PDB entry 4OL8 | X-ray diffraction, 3.10 A resolution | chains A and B of the 4 polymer chains in the assembly

# Chain A (and B)
Protein: Reverse transcriptase/ribonuclease H
From: Saccharomyces cerevisiae
Notes: EC 2.7.7.49, 2.7.7.7, 3.1.26.4; chain B of this document is another copy of the same molecule, construct and numbering; everything in this record applies to it too
UniProt: Q99315 (YG31B_YEAST); residues 1-476 here correspond to UniProt positions 536-1011 (UniProt number = residue number + 535)
Sequence (478 residues; numbered -1 to 476; the number before each row is that of its first residue; numbers below 1 keep their minus sign (Gly-1 is residue -1)):
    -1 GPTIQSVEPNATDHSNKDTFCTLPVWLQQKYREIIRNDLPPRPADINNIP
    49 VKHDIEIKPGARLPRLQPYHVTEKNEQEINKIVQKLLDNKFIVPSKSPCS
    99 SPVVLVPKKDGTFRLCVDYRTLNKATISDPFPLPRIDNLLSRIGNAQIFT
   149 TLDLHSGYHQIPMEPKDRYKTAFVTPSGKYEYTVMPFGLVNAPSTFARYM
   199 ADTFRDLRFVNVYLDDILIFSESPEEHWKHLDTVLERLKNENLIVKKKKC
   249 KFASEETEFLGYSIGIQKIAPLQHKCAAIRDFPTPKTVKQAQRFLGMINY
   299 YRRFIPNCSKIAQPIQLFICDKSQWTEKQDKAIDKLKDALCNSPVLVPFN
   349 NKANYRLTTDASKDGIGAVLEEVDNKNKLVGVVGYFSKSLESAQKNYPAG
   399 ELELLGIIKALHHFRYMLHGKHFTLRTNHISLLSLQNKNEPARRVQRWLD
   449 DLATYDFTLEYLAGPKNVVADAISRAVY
Unresolved in the structure: -1 to 21, 40-47, 107-109, 251-252, 314-323, 338-345, 390-394, 428-439, 460-476 (chain B: -1 to 14, 43-47, 390-394)
Modified / non-standard residues: Mse161, Mse183, Mse198, Mse295, Mse415 (selenomethionine; parent Met)
Construct notes: expression tag (-1 to 0); engineered mutation Asn426 (Asp961 in Q99315)
UniProt features mapped onto this chain:
  - binding site (Mg(2+)): Asp151, Asp213, Asp214, Asp358, Glu401
  - site: Tyr476 (Cleavage)
What the authors report for this chain:
  - self-association interface (contacts with another copy of this molecule); pairs are residue here / residue on that copy: His68-Arg413 (backbone contact), Glu71-Arg140 (salt bridge), Asp127-Lys177 (salt bridge), Ser175-Arg203, His417-Arg441, Ser429-Asp448, Arg441-Thr452, Arg442-Asp448
  - binding site for the 18-nt RNA strand: Asp116, Arg118, Gly186, Leu187, Asn297, Arg300
  - binding site for the 16-nt DNA strand: Lys287, Gly294, Tyr298, Asn435, Lys436, Arg441, Arg445
  - mutagenesis - R60A/Q65A, R140A/R203A, R441A/R442A: decreased catalytic activity (RNase H activity)
  - mutagenesis - R441A/R442A (105 kDa): decreased binding to hybrid 3
  - mutagenesis - R60A/Q65A: unchanged catalytic activity
  - mutagenesis - D426N: abolished catalytic activity
  - binding site for the 18-nt RNA strand: Phe185 (proposed by the authors, not directly observed)

# Chain A / chain B interface
Residue-residue contacts - 45 pairs, chain A then chain B:
  Glu54(A) - Lys94(B)  salt bridge
  Ile125(A) - Pro96(B)  hydrophobic
  Ser126(A) - Lys94(B)
  Ser126(A) - Pro96(B)
  Asp127(A) - Lys94(B)
  Asp127(A) - Ser95(B)
  Asp127(A) - Lys177(B)  salt bridge
  Pro128(A) - Ser95(B)
  Pro128(A) - Lys177(B)  hydrogen bond (backbone-side chain)
  Phe129(A) - Ser175(B)
  Phe129(A) - Gly176(B)
  Phe129(A) - Lys177(B)
  Pro130(A) - Thr173(B)
  Pro130(A) - Pro174(B)
  Pro130(A) - Gly176(B)
  Arg133(A) - His68(B)
  Arg140(A) - Glu71(B)  salt bridge
  Arg140(A) - Glu74(B)  salt bridge
  Arg196(A) - Ser93(B)  hydrogen bond (side chain-backbone)
  Arg196(A) - Lys177(B)
  Ala199(A) - Ser175(B)
  Arg203(A) - Asn78(B)
  Arg203(A) - Ser175(B)  hydrogen bond (side chain-backbone)
  Arg203(A) - Tyr178(B)
  Arg206(A) - Glu71(B)
  Arg206(A) - Gln75(B)
  Asn349(A) - Lys72(B)
  Arg413(A) - His68(B)  hydrogen bond (side chain-backbone)
  Arg413(A) - Thr70(B)
  Arg413(A) - Glu438(B)  salt bridge
  Tyr414(A) - Val69(B)
  Tyr414(A) - Thr70(B)
  Mse415(A) - Thr70(B)
  His417(A) - Thr70(B)
  His417(A) - Arg441(B)  hydrogen bond
  Arg441(A) - Leu431(B)
  Arg441(A) - Tyr459(B)
  Gln444(A) - Ile428(B)
  Arg445(A) - Ile428(B)
  Asp448(A) - Ile428(B)
  Asp448(A) - Ser429(B)  hydrogen bond
  Asp448(A) - Arg442(B)  salt bridge
  Thr452(A) - Arg441(B)  hydrogen bond
  Thr452(A) - Arg442(B)
  Tyr453(A) - Arg441(B)
Other interface residues (no listed pair), chain A (26 interface residues in all): Asn136, Ala451
Other interface residues (no listed pair), chain B (31 interface residues in all): Pro66, Asn73, Val172, Asn426, Gln434, Ala440

# In short
Chain A and chain B form an interface of 26 and 31 residues respectively, with 7 hydrogen bonds and 6 salt
bridges. Polar contacts include Glu54(A)-Lys94(B), Asp127(A)-Lys177(B) and Arg140(A)-Glu71(B). The paper
reports a binding site for the 18-nt RNA strand at Asp116(A), Arg118(A) and Gly186(A) among others; R60A/Q65A,
R140A/R203A and R441A/R442A of chain A reduce catalytic activity (RNase H activity).
Chain A and chain B are both Reverse transcriptase/ribonuclease H (Saccharomyces cerevisiae); the structure,
Ty3 reverse transcriptase bound to DNA/RNA, was determined by X-ray diffraction.
